Entry 5LXS (X-ray diffraction, 2.20 A resolution); this record covers chains B and F of the 6 polymer chains in the assembly.

[Chain B]
Molecule: Tubulin beta-2B chain
From: Bos taurus
UniProtKB: Q6B856 (TBB2B_BOVIN); the author numbering skips numbers that UniProt does not, so the offset changes along the chain: 1-42 = UniProt 1-42; 45-360 = UniProt 43-358; 369-455 = UniProt 359-445
Amino-acid sequence (445 residues; each row starts with the number of its first residue; note: 10 numbers in that range are skipped by the numbering (no residue carries them; nothing is unmodelled there)):
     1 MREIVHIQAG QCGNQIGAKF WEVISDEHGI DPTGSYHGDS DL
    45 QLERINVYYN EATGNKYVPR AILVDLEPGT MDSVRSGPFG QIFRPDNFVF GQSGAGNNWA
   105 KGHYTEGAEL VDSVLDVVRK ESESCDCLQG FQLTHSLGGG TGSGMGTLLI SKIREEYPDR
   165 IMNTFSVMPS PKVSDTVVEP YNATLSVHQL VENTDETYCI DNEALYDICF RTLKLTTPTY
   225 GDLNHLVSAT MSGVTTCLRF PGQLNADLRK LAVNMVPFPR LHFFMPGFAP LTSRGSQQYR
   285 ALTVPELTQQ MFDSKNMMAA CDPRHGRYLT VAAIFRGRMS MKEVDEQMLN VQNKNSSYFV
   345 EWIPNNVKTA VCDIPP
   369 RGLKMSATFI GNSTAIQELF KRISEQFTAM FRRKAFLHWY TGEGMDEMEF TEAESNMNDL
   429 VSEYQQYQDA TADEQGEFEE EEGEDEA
Disordered / not traced: 439-455
Bound ions: Ca2+ near Glu-113 (its only coordinating residue here)
Ligand contacts:
  - 7AO ([(3Z,5S,6S,7S,8R,9S,11Z,13S,14S,15S,16Z,18S)-19-[(2S,3R,4S,5R)-3,5-dimethyl-4-oxidanyl-6-oxidanylidene-oxan-2-yl]-5,7,9,11,13,15-hexamethyl-8,14,18-tris(oxidanyl)nonadeca-1,3,11,16-tetraen-6-yl] N-[3-[(3-azidophenyl)carbonylamino]propyl]carbamate): Val-23, Cys-213, Leu-217, Leu-219, Asp-226, His-229, Leu-230, Ala-233, Phe-272, Pro-274, Leu-275, Thr-276, Ser-277, Arg-278, Gln-282, Tyr-283, Pro-360, Arg-369, Gly-370, Leu-371
  - GDP (guanosine-5'-diphosphate): Gly-10, Gln-11, Cys-12, Gln-15, Ile-16, Asp-69, Asn-101, Ser-140, Gly-142, Gly-143, Gly-144, Thr-145, Gly-146, Ser-147, Val-171, Pro-173, Val-177, Asp-179, Glu-183, Asn-206, Leu-209, Tyr-224, Leu-227, Asn-228
Curated features (UniProtKB/Swiss-Prot):
  - motif: Met-1 to Ile-4 (MREI motif)
  - binding site (GTP): Gln-11, Glu-71, Ser-140, Gly-144, Thr-145, Gly-146, Asn-206, Asn-228
  - binding site (Mg(2+)): Glu-71
  - modified residue: Ser-40 (Phosphoserine), Thr-57 (Phosphothreonine), Lys-60 (N6-acetyllysine), Ser-174 (Phosphoserine), Thr-287 (Phosphothreonine), Thr-292 (Phosphothreonine), Arg-320 (Omega-N-methylarginine), Glu-448 (5-glutamyl polyglutamate)
  - cross-link (Glycyl lysine isopeptide (Lys-Gly)): Lys-60 (interchain with G-Cter in ubiquitin), Lys-326 (interchain with G-Cter in ubiquitin)
From the paper describing this entry:
  - binding site for 7AO: Asp-226, Pro-274, Thr-276, Arg-278, Gln-281, Gln-282, Arg-369, Leu-371

[Chain F]
Molecule: Tubulin tyrosine ligase
From: Gallus gallus
UniProtKB: E1BQ43 (E1BQ43_CHICK); numbering as in UniProt (aligned over 1-378)
Amino-acid sequence (384 residues; row label = number of the first residue in the row):
     1 MYTFVVRDEN SSVYAEVSRL LLATGQWKRL RKDNPRFNLM LGERNRLPFG RLGHEPGLVQ
    61 LVNYYRGADK LCRKASLVKL IKTSPELSES CTWFPESYVI YPTNLKTPVA PAQNGIRHLI
   121 NNTRTDEREV FLAAYNRRRE GREGNVWIAK SSAGAKGEGI LISSEASELL DFIDEQGQVH
   181 VIQKYLEKPL LLEPGHRKFD IRSWVLVDHL YNIYLYREGV LRTSSEPYNS ANFQDKTCHL
   241 TNHCIQKEYS KNYGRYEEGN EMFFEEFNQY LMDALNTTLE NSILLQIKHI IRSCLMCIEP
   301 AISTKHLHYQ SFQLFGFDFM VDEELKVWLI EVNGAPACAQ KLYAELCQGI VDVAISSVFP
   361 LADTGQKTSQ PTSIFIKLHH HHHH
Disordered / not traced: 106-125, 153-159, 363-371, 382-384
Sequence notes: expression tag (379-384)
Bound ions: Mg2+: Glu-331 (together with AMP-PCP)
Ligand contacts: AMP-PCP (ACP; phosphomethylphosphonic acid adenylate ester): Lys-74, Ile-148, Lys-150, Ile-160, Gln-183, Lys-184, Tyr-185, Leu-186, Lys-198, Asp-200, Arg-202, Arg-222, His-239, Leu-240, Thr-241, Asn-242, Asp-318, Met-320, Ile-330, Glu-331, Asn-333

[Interface between chain B and chain F]
Residue-residue contacts (12):
  Arg-311(B) / Arg-31(F)
  Leu-333(B) / Pro-56(F)
  Leu-333(B) / Gly-57(F)
  Gln-336(B) / Arg-36(F)  hydrogen bond
  Asn-337(B) / Thr-3(F)
  Asn-337(B) / Arg-36(F)  hydrogen bond
  Asn-337(B) / Gly-57(F)
  Asn-337(B) / Leu-58(F)
  Lys-338(B) / Met-1(F)
  Ser-340(B) / Leu-30(F)
  Ser-341(B) / Lys-28(F)  hydrogen bond
  Glu-345(B) / Arg-31(F)  salt bridge
Also at the interface, not in a pair above, chain B (10 interface residues in all): Asn-349, Ala-438
Also at the interface, not in a pair above, chain F (11 interface residues in all): Asn-34, Glu-55

[Summary]
Chain B and chain F form an interface of 10 and 11 residues respectively, with 3 hydrogen bonds and 1 salt
bridge. Polar contacts include Glu-345(B)/Arg-31(F), Gln-336(B)/Arg-36(F) and Asn-337(B)/Arg-36(F). Chain B
binds GDP and compound 7AO. Bound to chain F: AMP-PCP. From the paper: a binding site for 7AO at Asp-226(B),
Pro-274(B) and Thr-276(B) among others.
Chain B is Tubulin beta-2B chain (Bos taurus) and chain F is Tubulin tyrosine ligase (Gallus gallus); the
structure, Tubulin-KS-1-199-32 complex, was determined by X-ray diffraction together with 5LXT from the same
study.
